8TKC - chains A and E of the 12 polymer chains in the assembly; structure by electron microscopy, 3.10 A resolution.

== Chain A (and E) ==
Name: BG505 DS-SOSIP Surface protein gp120
Organism: Human immunodeficiency virus 1
Notes: chain E of this document is another copy of the same molecule, construct and numbering; everything in this record applies to it too
UniProt: Q2N0S5 (Q2N0S5_9HIV1); the construct lacks a stretch of the UniProt sequence and is renumbered around it, so the offset changes along the chain: 31-141 = UniProt 30-140; 150-184 = UniProt 141-175; 189-309 = UniProt 188-308; 312-321 = UniProt 309-318; 2 more segments
Chain sequence (481 residues; row label = number of the first residue in the row; note: 15 numbers in that range are skipped by the numbering (no residue carries them; nothing is unmodelled there); a row labelled like 184A-184L holds insertion residues (184A, then the next letters in order)):
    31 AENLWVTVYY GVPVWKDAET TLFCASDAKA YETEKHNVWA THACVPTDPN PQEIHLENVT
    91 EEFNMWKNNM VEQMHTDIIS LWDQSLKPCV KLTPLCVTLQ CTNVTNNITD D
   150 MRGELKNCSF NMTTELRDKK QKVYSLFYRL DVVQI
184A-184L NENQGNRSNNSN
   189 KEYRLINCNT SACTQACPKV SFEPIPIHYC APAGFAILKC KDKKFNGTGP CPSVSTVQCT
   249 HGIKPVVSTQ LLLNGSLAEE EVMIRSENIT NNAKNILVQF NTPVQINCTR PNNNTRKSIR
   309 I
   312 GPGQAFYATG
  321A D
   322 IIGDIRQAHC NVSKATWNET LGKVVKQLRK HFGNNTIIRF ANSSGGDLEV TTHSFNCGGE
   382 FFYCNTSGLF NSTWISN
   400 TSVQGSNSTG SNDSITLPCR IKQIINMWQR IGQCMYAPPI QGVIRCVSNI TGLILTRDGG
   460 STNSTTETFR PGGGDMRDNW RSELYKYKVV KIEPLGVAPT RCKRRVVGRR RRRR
Disordered / not traced: 58-65, 184A-184L, 400-409, 504-513
Sequence notes: engineered mutation Cys-201 (Ile200 in Q2N0S5), Asn-332 (Thr330 in Q2N0S5), Cys-433 (Ala430 in Q2N0S5), Cys-501 (Ala498 in Q2N0S5), Arg-509 (Glu506 in Q2N0S5), Arg-510 (Lys507 in Q2N0S5); insertion (512-513)
Disulfide bonds: Cys-54/Cys-74, Cys-119/Cys-205, Cys-126/Cys-196, Cys-131/Cys-157, Cys-201/Cys-433, Cys-218/Cys-247, Cys-228/Cys-239, Cys-296/Cys-331, Cys-378/Cys-445, Cys-385/Cys-418
Glycans and other covalent adducts: N-acetylglucosamine (NAG) linked to Asn-88, Asn-133, Asn-156, Asn-160, Asn-197, Asn-234, Asn-262, Asn-276, Asn-295, Asn-301, Asn-332, Asn-363, Asn-386, Asn-392, Asn-448

== Chain A / chain E interface ==
Residue-residue contacts (18):
  Glu-164(A) / Cys-126(E)
  Glu-164(A) / Cys-196(E)
  Glu-164(A) / Asn-197(E)
  Leu-165(A) / Cys-126(E)
  Leu-165(A) / Thr-128(E)
  Leu-165(A) / Ile-184(E)  hydrophobic
  Arg-166(A) / Pro-124(E)  hydrogen bond (side chain-backbone)
  Arg-166(A) / Cys-126(E)  hydrogen bond (backbone-backbone)
  Arg-166(A) / Val-127(E)
  Arg-166(A) / Asn-160(E)  hydrogen bond (side chain-backbone)
  Arg-166(A) / Met-161(E)
  Arg-166(A) / Thr-162(E)
  Arg-166(A) / Lys-169(E)
  Asp-167(A) / Val-127(E)
  Asp-167(A) / Thr-128(E)  hydrogen bond (side chain-backbone)
  Pro-313(A) / Cys-196(E)
  Pro-313(A) / Ser-199(E)
  Gly-314(A) / Thr-198(E)
Interface residues without a listed pair, chain A (8 interface residues in all): Lys-168, Arg-308
Interface residues without a listed pair, chain E (14 interface residues in all): Ala-200

== In short ==
Chain A and chain E form an interface of 8 and 14 residues respectively; the contacts include 4 hydrogen
bonds. Among the polar pairs are Arg-166(A)/Pro-124(E), Arg-166(A)/Asn-160(E) and Asp-167(A)/Thr-128(E).
N-acetylglucosamine is covalently linked to Asn-88(A), Asn-133(A), Asn-156(A), Asn-160(A), Asn-197(A) and
Asn-234(A) and 9 more.
Both chains are BG505 DS-SOSIP Surface protein gp120 (Human immunodeficiency virus 1). Entry 8TKC (CRYO-EM
STRUCTURE OF HIV-1 BG505DS-SOSIP.664 ENV TRIMER BOUND TO DJ85-b.01 FAB) was determined by electron microscopy,
deposited together with 8TDX, 8TE7, 8TJR, 8TJS, 8TL2, 8TL4 and 5 further entries.
